6RHZ - chains A and F of the 11 polymer chains in the assembly; structure by electron microscopy, 3.20 A resolution.

[Chain A]
Name: Photosystem I P700 chlorophyll a apoprotein A1
Source organism: Dunaliella salina
Notes: EC 1.97.1.12
UniProtKB: D0FXV2 (D0FXV2_DUNSA); numbering as in UniProt (aligned over 13-751)
Chain sequence (739 residues; numbered 13 to 751; the number before each row is that of its first residue):
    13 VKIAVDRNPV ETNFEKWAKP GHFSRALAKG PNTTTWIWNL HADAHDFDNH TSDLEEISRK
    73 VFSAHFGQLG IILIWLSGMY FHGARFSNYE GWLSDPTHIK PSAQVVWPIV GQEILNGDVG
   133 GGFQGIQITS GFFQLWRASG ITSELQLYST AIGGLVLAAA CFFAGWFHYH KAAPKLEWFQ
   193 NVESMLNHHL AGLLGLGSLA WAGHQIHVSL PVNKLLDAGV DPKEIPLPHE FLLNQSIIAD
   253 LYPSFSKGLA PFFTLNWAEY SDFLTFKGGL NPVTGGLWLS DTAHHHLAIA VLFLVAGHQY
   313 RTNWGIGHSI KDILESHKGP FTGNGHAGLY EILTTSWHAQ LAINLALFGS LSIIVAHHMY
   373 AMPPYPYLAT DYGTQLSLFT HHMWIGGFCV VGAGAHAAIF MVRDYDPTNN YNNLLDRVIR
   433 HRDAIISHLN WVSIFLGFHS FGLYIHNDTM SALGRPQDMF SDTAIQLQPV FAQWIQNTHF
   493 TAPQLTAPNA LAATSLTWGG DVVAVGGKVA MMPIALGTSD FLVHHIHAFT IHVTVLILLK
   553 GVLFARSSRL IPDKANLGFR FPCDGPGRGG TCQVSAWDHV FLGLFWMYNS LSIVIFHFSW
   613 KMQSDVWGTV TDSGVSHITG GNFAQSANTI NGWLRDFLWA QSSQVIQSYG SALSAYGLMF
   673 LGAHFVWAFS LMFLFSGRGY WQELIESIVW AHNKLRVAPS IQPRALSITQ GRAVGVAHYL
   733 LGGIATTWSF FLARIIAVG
Bound ions: chlorophyll a Mg site 1 near Gln116 (its only coordinating residue here); chlorophyll a Mg site 2 near Gln124 (its only coordinating residue here); chlorophyll a Mg site 3 near Thr498 (its only coordinating residue here); 4Fe-4S cluster Fe: Cys575, Cys584 (shared with 2 residues of chain B)
Ligand contacts:
  - beta-carotene (BCR), molecule 1: Ile84, Trp87, Leu88, Gly204, Leu205, Leu208, Gly209
  - beta-carotene (BCR), molecule 2: Leu85, Leu88, Thr162, Gly165, Gly166, Leu169, Leu208, Leu211, Ala212
  - beta-carotene (BCR), molecule 3: Trp119, Pro120, Ile121
  - beta-carotene (BCR), molecule 4: Leu211, Leu261, Phe264, Leu299, Val303, Leu306, Val307, His310
  - beta-carotene (BCR), molecule 5: Leu345, Ala351, Ile355, Ala409, Phe412
  - beta-carotene (BCR), molecule 6: Ala354, Ala358, Leu359, Ser362, Val402, Ala405, Gly406, Ala409, Val547, Leu550, Leu551, Val554
  - beta-carotene (BCR), molecule 7: Met671, Gly674, Phe677, Val678, Leu733, Ile736, Ala737, Trp740
  - chlorophyll a isomer (CL0): Phe453, Tyr456, Ile538, Phe541, Tyr600, Asn601, Ser604, Ile605, Phe608, Ile642, Trp645, Leu646, Leu650, Ser654, Ile658, Phe672, His676, Trp679, Tyr731, Gly735, Thr738, Thr739, Phe742
  - chlorophyll a (CLA), molecule 1: Val13, Lys14, Ile15, Trp190, Asn193, Ser196, His200, Thr314, Trp316
  - chlorophyll a (CLA), molecule 2: Ile15, Val17, Phe74, Phe78, Ala172, Phe175, Ala176, Phe179, His180, Ala184, Pro186, Trp190
  - chlorophyll a (CLA), molecule 3: Val22, Glu23, Thr24, Asn25, Phe26, Lys28, Trp29, His34, Lys72, Ser75, Phe174, Gly177, Trp178, Tyr181, His182
  - chlorophyll a (CLA), molecule 4: Trp29, Pro32, Trp48, Ile49, Trp50, Leu52, His53
  - chlorophyll a (CLA), molecule 5: Trp29, His34, Phe35, Leu52, His53, Ala56, His57, Phe59, His62, Lys72, Ala76, Gly79, Gln80, Ile83
  - chlorophyll a (CLA), molecule 6: Thr46, Ile49, Trp50, Ile697, Ile700, Val701, His704, Val709, Ala710, Pro711, Ile713, Pro715, Arg716, Leu718
  - chlorophyll a (CLA), molecule 7: Trp50, Phe677, Val678, Phe681, Phe685, Leu718, Gln722, Ala725, Val726, Ala729, His730, Leu733
  - chlorophyll a (CLA), molecule 8: His53, Ala54, His57, Asp58, His350, Leu353, Leu357, Phe400, Cys401, Val403, Gly404, Ala407, His408, Ile411, Arg415, Phe571, Arg572, Trp589, Val592, Leu596, Leu733
  - chlorophyll a (CLA), molecule 9: His57, Phe59, Asp60, Val73, Ala76, His77, Gln80, Leu81, Ile84, Leu85, Leu88, Trp349, His350, Gln352, Leu353, Asn356, Leu357, Phe360
  - chlorophyll a (CLA), molecule 10: His57, Gln80, Ile83, Ile84, Trp87, Phe360, Ile397, Phe400, Cys401
  - chlorophyll a (CLA), molecule 11: Ser70, His77, Leu188, Phe191, Val194, Met197, Leu198, His201, Leu202, Ile322, Leu326, Tyr342, Leu345, Thr346, Thr347, Ser348, Trp349, Gln352, Ile355, Asn356, Leu359, Phe360
  - chlorophyll a (CLA), molecule 12: Phe74, His77, Phe78, Leu81, Leu169, Cys173, Trp190, Phe191, Asn193, Ser196, Met197, His200, His201, Gly204, Leu205
  - chlorophyll a (CLA), molecule 13: Ile86, Trp87, Ser89, Gly90, Met91, Phe93, His94, Phe98, Gln116, Val117, Trp119, Leu167
  - chlorophyll a (CLA), molecule 14: Trp87, Met91, Ala115, Gln116, Ile138, Gln139, Ile140, Thr141, Ser142, Phe144, Ala667, Tyr668, Trp740
  - chlorophyll a (CLA), molecule 15: Trp87, Met91, Thr141, Ser142, Phe144, Ser389, Leu390, Thr392, His393, Trp396, Ile397, Phe400, Met671, Ile736, Thr739, Trp740
  - chlorophyll a (CLA), molecule 16: Trp87, Leu88, Ser142, Gly143, Phe144, Leu147, Leu205, Leu206, Phe360, Leu363, Ser364, Val367, Met371, Tyr377, Leu390, His393, His394, Ile397
  - chlorophyll a (CLA), molecule 17: Gln116, Val117, Val118, Trp119, Ile121, Val122, Gln124, Leu127, Ile138, Ala667, Leu670
  - chlorophyll a (CLA), molecule 18: Leu147, Ala150, Leu205, Leu206, Gly209, Ser210, Trp213, Gln217, Leu291, Thr294, His297, His298, Ile301, Phe305, Leu363, Ile366, Val367, His370, Met371, Pro376, Tyr377
  - chlorophyll a (CLA), molecule 19: Ser151, Gly152, Ile153, Gln158, Ser161, Thr162, Gly209, Ala212, Trp213, Gly215, His216, His219, Val220, Pro240, Leu244
  - chlorophyll a (CLA), molecule 20: Leu157, Gln158, Ser161, Leu239, His241, Leu244, Leu245
  - chlorophyll a (CLA), molecule 21: Leu198, Leu202, Leu206, Leu304, Phe305, Ala308, Gln311, Tyr312, Ile322, Ile325, Leu359, Leu427, Val430, Val554
  - chlorophyll a (CLA), molecule 22: Asn199, His200, Ala203, Gly204, Leu208, Leu306, His310, Gln311, Tyr312, Arg313, Thr314, Asn315, Trp316, Ile318
  - chlorophyll a (CLA), molecule 23: Leu211, Ala212, Ala214, Gly215, Ile218, His219, Leu244, Gln247, Phe257, Gly260, Leu261, Phe264, Tyr272, Phe275, Leu299
  - chlorophyll a (CLA), molecule 24: Phe264, Trp269, Ala270, Tyr272, Ser273, Leu276, Phe278, His296, Leu299, Ala300, Val303, Asn501
  - chlorophyll a (CLA), molecule 25: Thr277, Phe278, Gly280, Leu289, Asp293, Thr294, His296, His297, Ala300, Ile301, Leu304, His370, Met374, Pro376, Ala505, Thr506
  - chlorophyll a (CLA), molecule 26: Phe278, Leu497, Thr498, Ala499, Pro500, Asn501, Ala502
  - chlorophyll a (CLA), molecule 27: Leu304, Leu359, Ile366, His369, His370, Tyr372, Ala373, Met374, Thr506, Ser507, Thr509, Trp510
  - chlorophyll a (CLA), molecule 28: Val307, His310, Gln311, Ile318, Gly319, His320
  - chlorophyll a (CLA), molecule 29: Gln311, His320, Asp324, Ile325, Ser328, His329
  - chlorophyll a (CLA), molecule 30: Ile325, Leu326, His329, His338, Leu341, Leu345, Leu426, Leu427, Val430
  - chlorophyll a (CLA), molecule 31: His329, Lys330, Pro332, Phe333
  - chlorophyll a (CLA), molecule 32: Phe333, Thr334, Leu426, Arg429, Val430, His433, Ile437, His440
  - chlorophyll a (CLA), molecule 33: Ile365, Ile366, His369, Met395, Val402, Ile543, Thr546, Val547, Met599, Ser602, Leu603, Val606
  - chlorophyll a (CLA), molecule 34: His369, Tyr372, Phe391, Phe483, Ala484, Ile487, Gln488, Thr509, Trp510, Ile526, Leu528, His536, His539, Ile543, Val606, His609, Phe610
  - chlorophyll a (CLA), molecule 35: Ala436, His440, Trp443
  - chlorophyll a (CLA), molecule 36: Ile437, His440, Leu441, Val444, Ala540, Ile543, His544, Val547
  - chlorophyll a (CLA), molecule 37: Ser439, Asn442, Trp443, Ile446
  - chlorophyll a (CLA), molecule 38: Asn442, Ser445, Ile446, Gly449, Phe450, Phe453, Gly454, Ile457, Phe541, Leu548, Ile549, Leu594, Phe597, Trp598
  - chlorophyll a (CLA), molecule 39: Trp443, Ile446, Phe447, Phe450, His451
  - chlorophyll a (CLA), molecule 40: Trp443, Phe447, Leu448, Gln480, Pro481, Val482, Phe483, Ala484, Leu528, Phe533, His536, His537, Ala540, His544
  - chlorophyll a (CLA), molecule 41: Phe450, His451, Gly454, Leu455, Ile457, His458, Thr461, Met462, Arg467, Asp470, Phe472, Ile477
  - chlorophyll a (CLA), molecule 42: Phe453, Ile457, Asp460, Phe541, Phe597, Trp598, Tyr600, Asn601, Ile642, Leu646, Trp679, Tyr731
  - chlorophyll a (CLA), molecule 43: Thr461, Ala464, Leu465
  - chlorophyll a (CLA), molecule 44: Trp486, Ile487, Thr490, His491, Ala494, Thr498, Ala499, Thr506, Trp510
  - chlorophyll a (CLA), molecule 45: Leu670, Leu673, Gly674, His676, Phe677, Trp679, Ala680
  - chlorophyll a (CLA), molecule 46: Phe677, Ala680, Phe681, Leu683, Met684, Phe687, Ser688, Tyr692, Trp693, Leu696
  - chlorophyll a (CLA), molecule 47: Ile700, Ala703, His704, Leu707, Val709
  - chlorophyll a (CLA), molecule 48: Trp702, Ala703, Lys706
  - phylloquinone (PQN): Met684, Phe685, Ser688, Gly689, Arg690, Trp693, Ala717, Leu718, Ser719, Gly723
  - 4Fe-4S cluster (SF4): Cys575, Gly577, Pro578, Cys584, Ile720, Arg724

[Chain F]
Name: Photosystem I reaction center subunit III, PsaF
Source organism: Dunaliella salina
Chain sequence (163 residues; numbered 78 to 240; the number before each row is that of its first residue):
    78 DIAGLTPCSE SKAYNKLERK ELKVLDKRLK QYEPGSAPYL ALQATKERTE NRFKTYAKQG
   138 LLCGNDGLPH LISDPGLALR FNHAGEVFIP TFGFLYVAGY IGHVGRQYII LSKEDAKPTD
   198 KEIILDVPLA LKLAFQGWAW PLASIQELRN GSLLEKDENI TVS
Cystine bridges: Cys85-Cys140
Bound ions: chlorophyll a Mg near Asp151 (its only coordinating residue here)
Ligand contacts:
  - beta-carotene (BCR), molecule 1: Leu148, Glu163, Val164, Pro167
  - beta-carotene (BCR), molecule 2: Ser150, Pro152, Phe165, Thr168, Gly176, Gly179, Arg183, Trp217, Ser221
  - beta-carotene (BCR), molecule 3: Pro167, Gly170, Phe171, Val174, Ile178
  - chlorophyll a (CLA), molecule 1: Ser150, Val164, Thr168, Leu172
  - chlorophyll a (CLA), molecule 2: Asp151, Pro152, Gly153, Leu154, Arg157
  - chlorophyll a (CLA), molecule 3: Pro167, Thr168, Phe171, Leu172, Ala175, Ile178, Gly179, Trp217
  - chlorophyll a (CLA), molecule 4: Phe169, Leu172, Leu225, Leu231
  - chlorophyll a (CLA), molecule 5: Tyr173, Trp215, Pro218, Leu219, Ile222
  - chlorophyll a (CLA), molecule 6: Val174, Tyr177, Ile178, Val181, Ala211, Phe212, Trp215
  - chlorophyll a (CLA), molecule 7: Ile178, Gly179, Val181, Gly182, Tyr185, Leu202, Ala207
  - chlorophyll a (CLA), molecule 8: Gly182, Tyr185, Ile186, Glu199, Leu202, Val204, Leu208

[How chain A and chain F interact]
Contacting residue pairs - 33 pairs, chain A then chain F:
  Ala30(A) - Ile201(F)
  Pro43(A) - Thr196(F)  hydrogen bond (backbone-side chain)
  Glu125(A) - Thr122(F)  hydrogen bond
  Asn128(A) - Arg105(F)  hydrogen bond (backbone-side chain)
  Asp130(A) - Arg105(F)  salt bridge
  Asp130(A) - Gln108(F)
  Asp130(A) - Tyr109(F)  hydrogen bond
  Gln136(A) - Arg105(F)
  Gln136(A) - Tyr109(F)
  Gln136(A) - Pro115(F)
  Gln136(A) - Ala118(F)
  Asn705(A) - Glu232(F)
  Lys706(A) - Leu230(F)
  Lys706(A) - Leu231(F)
  Lys706(A) - Glu232(F)  hydrogen bond (side chain-backbone)
  Lys706(A) - Asn236(F)
  Leu707(A) - Arg183(F)  hydrogen bond (backbone-side chain)
  Leu707(A) - Leu230(F)
  Leu707(A) - Leu231(F)  hydrophobic
  Arg708(A) - Arg183(F)
  Arg708(A) - Ile187(F)
  Arg708(A) - Glu224(F)  salt bridge
  Arg708(A) - Ser229(F)  hydrogen bond (side chain-backbone)
  Arg708(A) - Leu230(F)
  Ala710(A) - Ile186(F)
  Ala710(A) - Lys190(F)  hydrogen bond (backbone-side chain)
  Pro711(A) - Glu199(F)
  Ser712(A) - Lys190(F)
  Ser712(A) - Pro195(F)
  Ser712(A) - Glu199(F)  hydrogen bond (backbone-side chain)
  Ile713(A) - Thr196(F)
  Ile713(A) - Glu199(F)
  Ile713(A) - Ile200(F)  hydrophobic
Other interface residues (no listed pair), chain A (21 interface residues in all): Trp48, Ile126, Gly129, Gly134, Phe135, Trp702, Val709
Other interface residues (no listed pair), chain F (24 interface residues in all): Leu119, Asp197, Ile237

[In short]
21 residues of chain A face 24 of chain F across their interface, with 9 hydrogen bonds and 2 salt bridges.
Polar contacts include Asp130(A)-Arg105(F), Arg708(A)-Glu224(F) and Pro43(A)-Thr196(F). 3 chlorophyll a
molecules are bound between chain A and chain F.
Here chain A is Photosystem I P700 chlorophyll a apoprotein A1 and chain F is Photosystem I reaction center
subunit III, PsaF, both from Dunaliella salina. Entry 6RHZ (Structure of a minimal photosystem I from a green
alga) was determined by electron microscopy, deposited together with 6QPH.
